Entry 8BQ5 (electron microscopy, 2.73 A resolution); this record covers chains x and z of the 67 polymer chains in the assembly.

Chain x:
Molecule: Gamma carbonic anhydrase-like 2, mitochondrial
Source organism: Arabidopsis thaliana
Reference sequence: Q9SMN1 (GCAL2_ARATH); residue numbers follow UniProt; this construct covers 1-256
Sequence (256 residues; numbered 1 to 256; the number before each row is that of its first residue):
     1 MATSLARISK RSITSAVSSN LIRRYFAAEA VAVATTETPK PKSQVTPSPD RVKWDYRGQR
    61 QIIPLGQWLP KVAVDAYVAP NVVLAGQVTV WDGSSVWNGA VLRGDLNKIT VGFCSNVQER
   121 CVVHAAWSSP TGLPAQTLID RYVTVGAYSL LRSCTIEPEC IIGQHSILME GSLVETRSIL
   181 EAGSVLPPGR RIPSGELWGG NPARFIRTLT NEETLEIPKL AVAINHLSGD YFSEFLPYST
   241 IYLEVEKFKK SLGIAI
Disordered / not traced: 1-43, 254-256
Small-molecule neighbours: crotonyl coenzyme A (COO): L106, R152, M169, E170, P187, P188, R190, N201, P202, R204
UniProt features mapped onto this chain:
  - binding site (substrate): R103 to D105, Q118, E119, R152, Q164, Y231
  - binding site (Zn(2+)): H124

Chain z:
Molecule: Gamma carbonic anhydrase 1, mitochondrial
Source organism: Arabidopsis thaliana
Notes: EC 4.2.1.-
Reference sequence: Q9FWR5 (GCA1_ARATH); residue numbers follow UniProt; this construct covers 1-275
Sequence (275 residues; each row starts with the number of its first residue):
     1 MGTLGRAFYS VGFWIRETGQ ALDRLGCRLQ GKNYFREQLS RHRTLMNVFD KAPIVDKEAF
    61 VAPSASVIGD VHIGRGSSIW YGCVLRGDVN TVSVGSGTNI QDNSLVHVAK SNLSGKVHPT
   121 IIGDNVTIGH SAVLHGCTVE DETFIGMGAT LLDGVVVEKH GMVAAGALVR QNTRIPSGEV
   181 WGGNPARFLR KLTDEEIAFI SQSATNYSNL AQAHAAENAK PLNVIEFEKV LRKKHALKDE
   241 EYDSMLGIVR ETPPELNLPN NILPDKETKR PSNVN
Disordered / not traced: 1, 235-275
Ion coordination: Zn2+: H130 (shared with 2 residues of chain y)
UniProt features mapped onto this chain:
  - binding site (substrate): R86 to D88, Q101, D102, N209
  - binding site (Zn(2+)): H107, H130, H135

Chain x / chain z interface:
Pairs across the interface (91; chain x residue first):
  P49(x) - K229(z)
  D50(x) - K229(z)
  R51(x) - K229(z)  hydrogen bond (backbone-side chain)
  V52(x) - E226(z)
  V52(x) - V230(z)  hydrophobic
  K53(x) - E226(z)  hydrogen bond (backbone-side chain)
  W54(x) - L222(z)  hydrophobic
  W54(x) - N223(z)
  W54(x) - E226(z)  hydrogen bond (backbone-side chain)
  W54(x) - F227(z)  hydrophobic
  Y56(x) - E37(z)  hydrogen bond
  Y56(x) - L39(z)  hydrophobic
  Y56(x) - F227(z)  hydrophobic
  Y56(x) - V230(z)  hydrophobic
  Y56(x) - L231(z)
  R57(x) - E37(z)
  R57(x) - L39(z)
  R57(x) - S40(z)  hydrogen bond (backbone-backbone)
  R60(x) - Q38(z)
  P80(x) - R41(z)
  P80(x) - H42(z)
  N81(x) - H42(z)
  N81(x) - S66(z)
  W97(x) - K110(z)
  N98(x) - S66(z)
  Q118(x) - K110(z)  hydrogen bond
  E119(x) - V84(z)
  E119(x) - R86(z)  salt bridge
  E119(x) - L105(z)
  E119(x) - K110(z)  salt bridge
  R120(x) - G82(z)  hydrogen bond (side chain-backbone)
  R120(x) - N103(z)  hydrogen bond
  A147(x) - L105(z)  hydrophobic
  Y148(x) - N103(z)  hydrogen bond (side chain-backbone)
  Y148(x) - L105(z)  hydrophobic
  Y148(x) - S131(z)
  Y148(x) - V133(z)  hydrophobic
  Q164(x) - H107(z)  hydrogen bond
  Q164(x) - V133(z)
  Q164(x) - H135(z)
  H165(x) - G148(z)
  H165(x) - T150(z)  hydrogen bond
  E181(x) - R170(z)  salt bridge
  A182(x) - L168(z)
  G183(x) - L168(z)
  G183(x) - N184(z)  hydrogen bond (backbone-side chain)
  E216(x) - L113(z)
  K219(x) - L113(z)
  L220(x) - L113(z)
  A223(x) - S111(z)
  L227(x) - D88(z)
  L227(x) - V89(z)  hydrophobic
  L227(x) - K110(z)
  Y231(x) - V48(z)  hydrophobic
  Y231(x) - I68(z)
  Y231(x) - R86(z)
  Y231(x) - D88(z)  hydrogen bond
  S233(x) - F13(z)
  E234(x) - Y9(z)  hydrogen bond
  E234(x) - F13(z)
  E234(x) - N47(z)
  E234(x) - V48(z)
  E234(x) - F49(z)  hydrogen bond (side chain-backbone)
  F235(x) - R41(z)
  F235(x) - R43(z)
  L236(x) - F13(z)  hydrophobic
  L236(x) - E17(z)
  L236(x) - Q20(z)
  L236(x) - R41(z)  hydrogen bond (backbone-side chain)
  P237(x) - E17(z)
  P237(x) - R41(z)
  Y238(x) - Q20(z)
  Y238(x) - R24(z)
  Y238(x) - F35(z)
  Y238(x) - R36(z)  hydrogen bond
  Y238(x) - R41(z)
  S239(x) - R41(z)
  T240(x) - Q20(z)
  I241(x) - L39(z)  hydrophobic
  Y242(x) - D23(z)  hydrogen bond
  Y242(x) - Y34(z)  hydrophobic
  Y242(x) - F35(z)  hydrophobic
  Y242(x) - L39(z)
  V245(x) - L39(z)  hydrophobic
  E246(x) - K32(z)  salt bridge
  E246(x) - Y34(z)  hydrogen bond
  F248(x) - F227(z)  hydrophobic
  K249(x) - F227(z)
  K249(x) - L231(z)
  L252(x) - V224(z)  hydrophobic
  L252(x) - F227(z)  hydrophobic
Other interface residues (no listed pair), chain x (52 interface residues in all): D55, G58, Q59, I62, N201, I224, D230, L243
Other interface residues (no listed pair), chain z (56 interface residues in all): R6, R16, R28, M46, S104, L152, K233

Overview:
The interface between chain x and chain z involves 52 residues on one side and 56 on the other, with 19
hydrogen bonds and 4 salt bridges. Among the polar pairs are E119(x)-R86(z), E119(x)-K110(z) and
E181(x)-R170(z). Chain x binds crotonyl coenzyme A.
Here chain x is Gamma carbonic anhydrase-like 2, mitochondrial and chain z is Gamma carbonic anhydrase 1,
mitochondrial, both from Arabidopsis thaliana. Entry 8BQ5 (Cryo-EM structure of the Arabidopsis thaliana
I+III2 supercomplex (Complete conformation 1 composition)) was determined by electron microscopy together with
8BED, 8BEE, 8BEF, 8BEH, 8BEL, 8BEP, 8BPX and 8BQ6 from the same study.
